PDB entry 5N6T | X-ray diffraction, 2.10 A resolution | chain A

[Chain A]
Protein: Beta-glucosidase A
Organism: Thermotoga maritima
Notes: EC 3.2.1.21
Reference sequence: Q08638 (BGLA_THEMA); residue numbers follow UniProt; this construct covers 2-446
Sequence (468 residues; numbered -21 to 446; the number before each row is that of its first residue; numbers below 1 keep their minus sign (Met-21 is residue -21)):
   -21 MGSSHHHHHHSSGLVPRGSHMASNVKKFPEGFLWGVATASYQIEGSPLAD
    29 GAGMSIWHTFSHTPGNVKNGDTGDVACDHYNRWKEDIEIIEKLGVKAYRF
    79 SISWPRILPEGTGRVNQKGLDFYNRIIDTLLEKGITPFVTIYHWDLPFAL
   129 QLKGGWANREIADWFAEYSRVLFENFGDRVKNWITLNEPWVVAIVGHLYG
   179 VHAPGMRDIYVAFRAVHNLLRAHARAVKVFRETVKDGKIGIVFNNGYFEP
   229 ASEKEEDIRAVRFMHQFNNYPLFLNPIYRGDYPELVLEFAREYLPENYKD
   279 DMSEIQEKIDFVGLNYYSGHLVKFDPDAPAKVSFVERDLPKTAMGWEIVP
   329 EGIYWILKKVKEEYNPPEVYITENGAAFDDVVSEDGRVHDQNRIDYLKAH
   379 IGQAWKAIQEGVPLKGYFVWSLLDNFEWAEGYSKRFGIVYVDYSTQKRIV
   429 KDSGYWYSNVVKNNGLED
Unresolved in the structure: -21 to 2, 446
Differences from the reference sequence: initiating methionine (-21); expression tag (-20 to 1)
Curated features (UniProtKB/Swiss-Prot):
  - active site: Glu166 (Proton donor), Glu351 (Nucleophile)
From the paper describing this entry:
  - catalytic residues: Glu166 (proposed by the authors, not directly observed)

[In short]
Curated annotation (UniProt) lists active-site residues Glu166 and Glu351. The paper reports the catalytic
residue Glu166.
Chain A is Beta-glucosidase A (Thermotoga maritima); the structure, Thermotoga maritima family 1 glycoside
hydrolase complexed with a cyclophellitol analogue transition state mimic, was determined by X-ray
diffraction, deposited together with 5N6S.
